Entry 6NIL (electron microscopy, 3.90 A resolution); this record covers chains A and B of the 12 polymer chains in the assembly.

# Chain A
Name: DNA dC->dU-editing enzyme APOBEC-3F
Source organism: Homo sapiens
Notes: EC 3.5.4.38; fragment: C-terminal domain
UniProtKB: Q8IUX4 (ABC3F_HUMAN); numbering as in UniProt (aligned over 185-373)
Sequence (207 residues; row label = number of the first residue in the row):
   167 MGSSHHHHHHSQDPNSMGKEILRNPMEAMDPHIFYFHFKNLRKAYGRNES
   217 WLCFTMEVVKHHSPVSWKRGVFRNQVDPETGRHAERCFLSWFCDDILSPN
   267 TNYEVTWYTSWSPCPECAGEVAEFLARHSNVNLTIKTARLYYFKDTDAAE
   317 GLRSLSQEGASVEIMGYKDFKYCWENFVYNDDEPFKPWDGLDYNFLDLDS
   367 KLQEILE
Unresolved in the structure: 167-189, 241-247
Construct notes: initiating methionine (167); expression tag (168-184); engineered mutation Asp196 (Tyr in Q8IUX4), Gly247 (His in Q8IUX4), Arg248 (Cys in Q8IUX4), Lys302 (Phe in Q8IUX4), Lys310 (Trp in Q8IUX4), Ala314 (Tyr in Q8IUX4), Ala315 (Gln in Q8IUX4), Asp355 (Lys in Q8IUX4), Asp358 (Lys in Q8IUX4), Asp363 (Phe in Q8IUX4)
Ion coordination: Zn2+: Cys280, Cys283
Curated features (UniProtKB/Swiss-Prot):
  - active site: Glu251 (Proton donor)
  - binding site (Zn(2+)): His249, Cys280, Cys283
  - cross-link ((Microbial infection) Glycyl lysine isopeptide (Lys-Gly)): Lys234 (interchain with G-Cter in ubiquitin), Lys334 (interchain with G-Cter in ubiquitin), Lys352 (interchain with G-Cter in ubiquitin)
  - mutagenesis: His249 (H249C: Reduced but not abolished antiviral activity; H249R: Nearly abolished antiviral activity; when associated with R-65), Glu251 (E251A: Decrease in cytidine deaminase and antiviral activity; E251A: Decrease in cytidine deaminase and antiviral activity; when associated with A-67; E251Q: Remains able to bind Vif ...), Leu255 (L255D: Resistant to HIV-1 Vif and reduces Vif binding but is still efficiently incorporated into the virion), Phe258 (F258A: Resistant to HIV-1 Vif and reduces Vif binding but is still efficiently incorporated into the virion), Cys259 (C259K: Resistant to HIV-1 Vif and reduces Vif binding but is still efficiently incorporated into the virion), Asp260 to Asp261 (Does not affect interaction with APOBEC3G), Ile262 to Leu263 (Resistant to HIV-1 Vif and abolishes Vif binding but is still efficiently incorporated into the virion), Ser264 (S264D: Resistant to HIV-1 Vif and reduces Vif binding but is still efficiently incorporated into the virion), Pro265 (P265A: Impaired interaction with HIV-1 Vif protein), Tyr269 (Y269A: Resistant to HIV-1 Vif and reduces Vif binding but is still efficiently incorporated into the virion), Cys280 (C280S: Reduced but not abolished antiviral activity. Nearly abolished antiviral activity; when associated with Q-96), Cys283 (C283S: Reduced but not abolished antiviral activity. Nearly abolished antiviral activity; when associated with S-99), 6 further mutagenesis entries in UniProt
Reported in the primary citation:
  - mutagenesis - D260R/D261R, D347R: unchanged binding to Virion infectivity factor
  - mutagenesis - D260A/D261A: unchanged stability
  - higher-order assembly contacts with a neighbouring Virion infectivity factor: Asp347
  - mutagenesis - D347R: unchanged binding to Vif-CBFbeta
  - mutagenesis - D260A/D261A, D347R: unchanged stability with Virion infectivity factor

# Chain B
Name: Core-binding factor subunit beta
Source organism: Homo sapiens
UniProtKB: Q13951 (PEBB_HUMAN); numbering as in UniProt (aligned over 1-151)
Sequence (151 residues; row label = number of the first residue in the row):
     1 MPRVVPDQRSKFENEEFFRKLSRECEIKYTGFRDRPHEERQARFQNACRD
    51 GRSEIAFVATGTNLSLQFFPASWQGEQRQTPSREYVDLEREAGKVYLKAP
   101 MILNGVCVIWKGWIDLQRLDGMGCLEFDEERAQQEDALAQQAFEEARRRT
   151 R
Unresolved in the structure: 1-2, 74-82
Curated features (UniProtKB/Swiss-Prot):
  - natural variant: Pro100 (P100A: In a breast cancer sample)
  - mutagenesis: Arg35 to Arg43 (Abolished ability to promote ubiquitination and degradation of APOBEC3F following interaction with HIV-1 Vif ...), Glu54 (E54K: Abolished ability to promote ubiquitination and degradation of APOBEC3F following interaction with HIV-1 Vif ...)
Reported in the primary citation:
  - mutagenesis - R35E/R43E, E54K: unchanged binding to A3G chimera

# How chain A and chain B interact
Residue-residue contacts (12):
  Leu291(A) - Arg35(B)  hydrogen bond (backbone-side chain)
  Ala292(A) - Phe32(B)
  Ala292(A) - Arg35(B)  hydrogen bond (backbone-side chain)
  Ala292(A) - Arg43(B)
  Arg293(A) - Phe32(B)
  Arg293(A) - Asp34(B)
  Arg293(A) - Glu54(B)  salt bridge
  His294(A) - Asp34(B)
  Ser295(A) - Asp34(B)  hydrogen bond (backbone-side chain)
  Ser295(A) - Arg35(B)  hydrogen bond
  Glu324(A) - Arg35(B)  salt bridge
  Glu324(A) - Arg43(B)  salt bridge
Interface residues without a listed pair, chain A (8 interface residues in all): Glu289, Asn296
From the paper, about this interface:
  - specific contacts: Arg293(A)-Glu54(B), Glu324(A)-Arg35(B), Arg43(B)-Glu324(A)
  - interface residues, chain B: Phe32(B)
  - hot spots on chain B (mutagenesis) - R35E/R43E: decreased binding to DNA dC->dU-editing enzyme APOBEC-3F (chain A)

# In short
8 residues of chain A and 5 residues of chain B are in contact; the contacts include 4 hydrogen bonds and 3
salt bridges. Among the polar pairs are Arg293(A)-Glu54(B), Glu324(A)-Arg35(B) and Glu324(A)-Arg43(B). The
authors report contacts between Arg293(A) and Glu54(B), Glu324(A) and Arg35(B) and Arg43(B) and Glu324(A). The
paper reports that R35E/R43E of chain B reduce binding to DNA dC->dU-editing enzyme APOBEC-3F (chain A); the
interface residue Phe32(B); 5 substitutions were tested in all.
Chain A is DNA dC->dU-editing enzyme APOBEC-3F and chain B is Core-binding factor subunit beta, both from Homo
sapiens; the structure, cryoEM structure of the truncated HIV-1 Vif/CBFbeta/A3F complex, was determined by
electron microscopy.
